Entry 6Z47 (electron microscopy, 6.30 A resolution (low resolution: residue-level contacts below are approximate; hydrogen-bond / salt-bridge calls are withheld)); this record covers chains B and D of the 8 polymer chains in the assembly.

Chain B:
Molecule: Myosin heavy chain 11
Source organism: Meleagris gallopavo
Reference sequence: G1N5L2 (G1N5L2_MELGA); aligned to UniProt positions 1-1979 over residues 1-1979 (the alignment contains insertions or deletions, so no single offset holds)
Chain sequence (1979 residues; each row starts with the number of its first residue):
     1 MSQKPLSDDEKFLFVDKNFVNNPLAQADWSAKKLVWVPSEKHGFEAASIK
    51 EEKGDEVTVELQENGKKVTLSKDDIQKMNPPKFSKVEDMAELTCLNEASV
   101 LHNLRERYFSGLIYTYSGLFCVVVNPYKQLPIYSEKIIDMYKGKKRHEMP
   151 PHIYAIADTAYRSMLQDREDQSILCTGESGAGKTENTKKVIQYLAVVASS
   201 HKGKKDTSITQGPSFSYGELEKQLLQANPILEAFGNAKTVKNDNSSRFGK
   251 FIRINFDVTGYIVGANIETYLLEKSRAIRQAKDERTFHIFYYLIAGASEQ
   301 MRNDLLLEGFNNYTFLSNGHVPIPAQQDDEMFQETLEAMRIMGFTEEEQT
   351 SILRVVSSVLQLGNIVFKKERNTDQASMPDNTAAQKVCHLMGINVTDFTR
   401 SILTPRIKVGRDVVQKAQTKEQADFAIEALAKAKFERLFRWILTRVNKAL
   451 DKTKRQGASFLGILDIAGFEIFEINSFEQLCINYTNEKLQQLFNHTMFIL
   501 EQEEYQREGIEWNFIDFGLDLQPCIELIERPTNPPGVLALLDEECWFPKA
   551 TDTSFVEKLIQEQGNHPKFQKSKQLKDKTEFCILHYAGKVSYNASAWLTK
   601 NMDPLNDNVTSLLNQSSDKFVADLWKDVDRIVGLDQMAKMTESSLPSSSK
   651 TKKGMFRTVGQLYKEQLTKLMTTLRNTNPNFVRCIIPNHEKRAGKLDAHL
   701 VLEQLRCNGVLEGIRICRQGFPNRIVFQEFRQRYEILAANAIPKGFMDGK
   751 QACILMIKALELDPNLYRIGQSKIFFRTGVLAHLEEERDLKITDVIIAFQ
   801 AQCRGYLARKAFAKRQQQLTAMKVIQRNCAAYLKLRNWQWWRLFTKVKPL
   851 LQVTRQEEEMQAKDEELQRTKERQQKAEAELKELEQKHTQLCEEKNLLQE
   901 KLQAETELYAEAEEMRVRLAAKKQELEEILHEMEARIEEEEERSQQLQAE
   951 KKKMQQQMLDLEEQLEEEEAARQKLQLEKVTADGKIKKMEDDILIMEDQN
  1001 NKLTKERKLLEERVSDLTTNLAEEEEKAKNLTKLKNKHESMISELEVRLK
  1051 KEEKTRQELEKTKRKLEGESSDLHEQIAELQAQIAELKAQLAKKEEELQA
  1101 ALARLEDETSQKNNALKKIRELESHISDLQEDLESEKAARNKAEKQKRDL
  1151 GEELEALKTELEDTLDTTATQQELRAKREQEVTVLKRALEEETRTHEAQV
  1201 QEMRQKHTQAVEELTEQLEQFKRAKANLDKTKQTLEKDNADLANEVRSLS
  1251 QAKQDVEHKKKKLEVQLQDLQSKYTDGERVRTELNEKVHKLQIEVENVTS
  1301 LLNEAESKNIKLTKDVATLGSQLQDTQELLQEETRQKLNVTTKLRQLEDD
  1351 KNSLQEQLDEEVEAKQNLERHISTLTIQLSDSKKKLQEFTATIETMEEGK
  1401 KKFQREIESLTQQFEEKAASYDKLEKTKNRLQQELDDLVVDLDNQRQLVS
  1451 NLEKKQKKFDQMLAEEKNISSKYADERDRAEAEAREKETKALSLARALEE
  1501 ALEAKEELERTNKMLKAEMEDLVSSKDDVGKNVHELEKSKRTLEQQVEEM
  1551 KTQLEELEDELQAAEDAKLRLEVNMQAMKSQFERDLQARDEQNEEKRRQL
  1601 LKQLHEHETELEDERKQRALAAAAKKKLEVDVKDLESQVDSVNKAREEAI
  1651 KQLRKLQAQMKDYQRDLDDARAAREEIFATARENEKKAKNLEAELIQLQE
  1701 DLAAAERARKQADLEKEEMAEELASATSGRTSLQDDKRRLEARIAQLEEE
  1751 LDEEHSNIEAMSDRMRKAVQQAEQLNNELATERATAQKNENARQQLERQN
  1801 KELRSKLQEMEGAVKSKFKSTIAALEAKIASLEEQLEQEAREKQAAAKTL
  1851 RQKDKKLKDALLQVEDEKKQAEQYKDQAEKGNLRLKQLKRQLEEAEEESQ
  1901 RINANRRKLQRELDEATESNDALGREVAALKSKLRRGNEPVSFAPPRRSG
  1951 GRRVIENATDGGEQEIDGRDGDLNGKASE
Unresolved in the structure: 1-29, 205-210, 635-655, 945-1979
Construct notes: conflict Gly249 (Phe in G1N5L2), Lys250 (Val in G1N5L2), Phe251 (Leu in G1N5L2), 42 further conflict positions vs the reference (G1N5L2) not listed
Metal / ion sites: Mg2+: Ser246 (together with ADP, phosphate ion)
Ligand contacts: ADP (adenosine-5'-diphosphate): Ile113, Asn125, Pro126, Tyr127, Lys128, Gln129, Tyr133, Glu178, Ser179, Gly180, Ala181, Gly182, Lys183, Thr184, Glu185, Lys189, Asn242, Asn244, Ser245, Ser246
From the paper describing this entry:
  - contacts within the chain: Arg411-Glu938, Arg411-Glu941

Chain D:
Molecule: Myosin light chain smooth muscle isoform
Source organism: Meleagris gallopavo
Reference sequence: Q6W5H0 (Q6W5H0_MELGA); residue numbers follow UniProt; this construct covers 1-151
Chain sequence (151 residues; row label = number of the first residue in the row):
     1 MCDFSEEQTAEFKEAFQLFDRTGDGKILYSQCGDVMRALGQNPTNAEVMK
    51 VLGNPKSDEMNLKTLNFEQFLPMMQTIAKNKDQGCFEDYVEGLRVFDKEG
   101 NGTVMGAEIRHVLVTLGEKMTEEEVEQLVAGHEDSNGCINYEELVRMVLS
   151 G
Unresolved in the structure: 1

Chain B / chain D interface:
Residue-residue contacts (48):
  Glu735(B) - Arg94(D)
  Ile736(B) - Val95(D)
  Ile792(B) - Val95(D)
  Ile796(B) - Val112(D)
  Ile796(B) - Leu116(D)
  Ala798(B) - Gln83(D)
  Phe799(B) - Tyr89(D)
  Phe799(B) - Val148(D)
  Gln800(B) - Val112(D)
  Gln800(B) - Leu113(D)
  Gln800(B) - Leu116(D)
  Gln800(B) - Gly117(D)
  Gln800(B) - Glu118(D)
  Ala801(B) - Asn42(D)
  Ala801(B) - Pro43(D)
  Ala801(B) - Thr44(D)
  Gln802(B) - Asn42(D)
  Gln802(B) - Gln83(D)
  Gln802(B) - Val148(D)
  Cys803(B) - Met120(D)
  Cys803(B) - Leu128(D)
  Cys803(B) - Val148(D)
  Arg804(B) - Arg37(D)
  Arg804(B) - Asn45(D)
  Arg804(B) - Glu118(D)
  Arg804(B) - Lys119(D)
  Arg804(B) - Met120(D)
  Arg804(B) - Glu124(D)
  Gly805(B) - Asn42(D)
  Tyr806(B) - Met147(D)
  Tyr806(B) - Gly151(D)
  Leu807(B) - Glu124(D)
  Leu807(B) - Gln127(D)
  Leu807(B) - Leu128(D)
  Ala808(B) - Ala38(D)
  Arg809(B) - Arg37(D)
  Arg809(B) - Ala38(D)
  Arg809(B) - Leu39(D)
  Arg809(B) - Gly40(D)
  Arg809(B) - Asn42(D)
  Arg809(B) - Gly151(D)
  Lys810(B) - Gln127(D)
  Phe812(B) - Phe19(D)
  Phe812(B) - Ala38(D)
  Phe812(B) - Leu39(D)
  Arg815(B) - Asp20(D)
  Gln816(B) - Leu18(D)
  Gln816(B) - Phe19(D)
Other interface residues (no listed pair), chain B (26 interface residues in all): Lys202, Lys204, Ala739, Lys744, Arg788, Ile797
Other interface residues (no listed pair), chain D (36 interface residues in all): Asp34, Glu87, Glu91, Leu93, Ala107, Ser135, Val145, Leu149

In short:
26 residues of chain B and 36 residues of chain D are in contact. Chain B binds ADP. The paper reports
contacts within the chain involving Arg411(B), Glu938(B) and Glu941(B).
Here chain B is Myosin heavy chain 11 and chain D is Myosin light chain smooth muscle isoform, both from
Meleagris gallopavo. Entry 6Z47 (Smooth muscle myosin shutdown state heads region) was determined by electron
microscopy.
